PDB entry 9JIE | electron microscopy, 2.76 A resolution | chains B and C of the 6 polymer chains in the assembly

== Chain B ==
Protein: Pro-secreted protein ORF2
Organism: Rocahepevirus ratti
Notes: fragment: E2s domain
Reference sequence: A0A3G1TVH2 (A0A3G1TVH2_HEV); residue numbers follow UniProt; this construct covers 446-597
Chain sequence (152 residues; row label = number of the first residue in the row):
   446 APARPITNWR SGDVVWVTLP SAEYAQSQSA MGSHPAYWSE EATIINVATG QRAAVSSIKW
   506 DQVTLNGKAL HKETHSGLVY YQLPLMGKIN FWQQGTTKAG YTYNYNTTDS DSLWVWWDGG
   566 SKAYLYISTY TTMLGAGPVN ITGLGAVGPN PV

== Chain C ==
Protein: C6 Fab heavy chain
Organism: Homo sapiens
Notes: antibody fragment or engineered binder
Chain sequence (124 residues; numbered 1 to 124; the number before each row is that of its first residue):
     1 QVQLVESGGG VVQPGRSLRL SCAASGFTFR SYAIHWVRQA PGKGLEWVAL ISYDGSNGYY
    61 ADSVKGRFTI SRDNSKNTVY LQVNTLRAED TALYYCARDR GSIVEPAALY IDYWGQGTLV
   121 TVSS

== Chain B / chain C interface ==
Contacting residue pairs (24; chain B residue first):
  Glu468(B) - Arg100(C)
  Tyr469(B) - Arg100(C)
  Tyr469(B) - Gly101(C)
  Tyr469(B) - Ser102(C)  hydrogen bond
  Gln471(B) - Tyr53(C)
  Gln471(B) - Gly101(C)  hydrogen bond (side chain-backbone)
  Gln471(B) - Ser102(C)
  Ser472(B) - Tyr53(C)  hydrogen bond
  Tyr546(B) - Pro106(C)
  Tyr575(B) - Val104(C)  hydrophobic
  Thr576(B) - Ser102(C)  hydrogen bond
  Thr576(B) - Val104(C)
  Thr576(B) - Pro106(C)
  Thr577(B) - Ser102(C)
  Thr577(B) - Pro106(C)  hydrogen bond (side chain-backbone)
  Thr577(B) - Ala107(C)
  Thr577(B) - Ala108(C)  hydrogen bond (side chain-backbone)
  Met578(B) - Pro106(C)
  Gly580(B) - Ala108(C)
  Ala581(B) - Arg100(C)  hydrogen bond (backbone-side chain)
  Ala581(B) - Ala108(C)
  Gly582(B) - Arg100(C)  hydrogen bond (backbone-side chain)
  Gly582(B) - Tyr110(C)
  Pro583(B) - Arg100(C)
Interface residues without a listed pair, chain B (14 interface residues in all): Ser478

== Overview ==
The interface between chain B and chain C involves 14 residues on one side and 9 on the other; the contacts
include 8 hydrogen bonds. Polar contacts include Tyr469(B)-Ser102(C), Gln471(B)-Gly101(C) and
Ser472(B)-Tyr53(C).
Chain B is Pro-secreted protein ORF2 (Rocahepevirus ratti) and chain C is C6 Fab heavy chain (Homo sapiens);
the structure, Rat hepatitis E virus capsid protein E2s domain in complex with Fab C6, was determined by
electron microscopy, deposited together with 9JIF, 9JIG, 9JII, 9JIJ, 9JIK, 9JIL and 3 further entries.
